Entry 7YVE (electron microscopy, 3.40 A resolution); this record covers chains K and L of the 9 polymer chains in the assembly.

Chain K:
Name: TH027 Fab light chain
From: Homo sapiens
Notes: antibody fragment or engineered binder
Chain sequence (110 residues; each row starts with the number of its first residue):
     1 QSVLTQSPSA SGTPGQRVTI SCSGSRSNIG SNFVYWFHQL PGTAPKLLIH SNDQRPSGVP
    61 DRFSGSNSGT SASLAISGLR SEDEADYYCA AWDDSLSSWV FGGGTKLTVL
Cystine bridges: C22-C89

Chain L:
Name: TH027 Fab heavy chain
From: Homo sapiens
Notes: antibody fragment or engineered binder
Chain sequence (123 residues; row label = number of the first residue in the row):
     1 QITLKESGLT LVRPTQTLTL TCTFSGFSLI NSGVGVGWIR QPPGKALEWL ALIYWDDDKR
    61 YNPSLRSRLT ISKATSKNQV VLTMTNMDPV DTATYYCTHR GPGHNTPIYF EFWGQGALVT
   121 VSS
Disordered / not traced: 1
Cystine bridges: C22-C97

How chain K and chain L interact:
Residue-residue contacts - 31 pairs, chain K then chain L:
  F33(K) with T106(L)
  Y35(K) with P107(L), hydrogen bond (side chain-backbone); Y109(L)
  F37(K) with F110(L), hydrophobic; W113(L), hydrophobic
  Q39(K) with Q41(L), hydrogen bond
  T43(K) with Y96(L)
  A44(K) with Y96(L), hydrophobic; W113(L), hydrophobic; G114(L)
  P45(K) with W113(L)
  L47(K) with Y109(L); E111(L)
  H50(K) with T106(L); I108(L)
  S51(K) with T106(L)
  P56(K) with E111(L)
  Y88(K) with K45(L), hydrogen bond (side chain-backbone); A46(L), hydrophobic; L47(L), hydrophobic
  W92(K) with W49(L), hydrophobic
  L96(K) with P63(L)
  S97(K) with P63(L)
  S98(K) with W49(L); N62(L), hydrogen bond; P63(L)
  W99(K) with W49(L); Y109(L), hydrophobic
  F101(K) with L47(L); W49(L)
  G102(K) with A46(L)
Also at the interface, not in a pair above, chain K (21 interface residues in all): Q54, G103
Also at the interface, not in a pair above, chain L (18 interface residues in all): E48, Y61

Summary:
21 residues of chain K face 18 of chain L across their interface; the contacts include 4 hydrogen bonds. Polar
pairs include Y35(K)-P107(L), Q39(K)-Q41(L) and Y88(K)-K45(L).
Chain K is TH027 Fab light chain and chain L is TH027 Fab heavy chain, both from Homo sapiens; the structure,
Omicron BA.4/5 SARS-CoV-2 S in complex with TH027 Fab, was determined by electron microscopy (same publication
as 7YVF, 7YVK, 7YVL, 8GOU and 8GPY).
